3LG2 - chains A and B; structure by X-ray diffraction, 2.60 A resolution.

Chain A (and B):
Name: Uncharacterized protein YKR043C
Source organism: Saccharomyces cerevisiae
Notes: EC 3.1.3.11; chain B of this document is another copy of the same molecule, construct and numbering; everything in this record applies to it too
UniProtKB: P36136 (YK23_YEAST); numbering as in UniProt (aligned over 1-271)
Chain sequence (292 residues; each row starts with the number of its first residue; numbers below 1 keep their minus sign (Mse-20 is residue -20)):
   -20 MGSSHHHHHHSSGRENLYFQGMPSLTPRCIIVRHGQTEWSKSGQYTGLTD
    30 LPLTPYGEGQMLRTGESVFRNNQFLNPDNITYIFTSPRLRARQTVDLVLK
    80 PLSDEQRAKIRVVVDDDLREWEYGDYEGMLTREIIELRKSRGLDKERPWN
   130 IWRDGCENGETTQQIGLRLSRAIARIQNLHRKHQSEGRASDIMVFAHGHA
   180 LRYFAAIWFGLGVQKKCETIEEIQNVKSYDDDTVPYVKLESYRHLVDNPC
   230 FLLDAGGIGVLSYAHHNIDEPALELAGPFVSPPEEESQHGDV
Disordered / not traced: -20 to 2
Modified positions: Mse-20, Mse1 (selenomethionine); Mse40, Mse108, Mse172 (selenomethionine; parent Met)
Sequence notes: expression tag (-20 to 0)
Curated features (UniProtKB/Swiss-Prot):
  - active site: His13 (Tele-phosphohistidine intermediate), Glu99 (Proton donor/acceptor)
  - binding site (substrate): Arg12, Tyr24, Thr25, Arg69, Glu99 to Tyr102, Arg181, His244
  - site: His176 (Transition state stabilizer)
From the paper describing this entry:
  - binding site for phosphate ion: Arg12, His13, Arg69, Glu99, His176, Gly177, His178, Arg181, His244, His268
  - contacts within the chain: Glu99-Tyr102 (hydrogen bond), Ser65-His176 (hydrogen bond), Tyr102-His178 (hydrogen bond), His244-Glu249, His244-Asp270
  - mutagenesis - H244A, H268A: decreased catalytic activity on FBP
  - catalytic residues: His13, Glu99 (proposed by the authors, not directly observed)
  - mutagenesis - R12A, H13A, E99A, H176A: abolished catalytic activity
  - mutagenesis - T16A, Y24A, S65A, Y102A, H178A: decreased catalytic activity
  - mutagenesis - R181A (Km 1.4 mm): decreased binding to FBP

Chain A / chain B interface:
Residue-residue contacts (106; chain A residue first):
  Arg12(A) with Ser266(B), hydrogen bond (side chain-backbone)
  Gln15(A) with Glu264(B), hydrogen bond; Ser266(B)
  Ser19(A) with Ser266(B), hydrogen bond; Gln267(B)
  Lys20(A) with Glu263(B); Glu264(B), salt bridge; Glu265(B); Ser266(B), hydrogen bond (backbone-side chain)
  Gly22(A) with Gln267(B); His268(B)
  Gln23(A) with His268(B)
  Tyr24(A) with His268(B)
  Tyr35(A) with Pro261(B); Glu264(B)
  Gln39(A) with Phe258(B); Ser260(B)
  Arg42(A) with Phe258(B)
  Thr43(A) with Pro257(B); Phe258(B)
  Ser46(A) with Pro257(B)
  Arg49(A) with Arg49(B)
  Thr110(A) with His268(B); Gly269(B), hydrogen bond (side chain-backbone); Asp270(B); Val271(B)
  Ile114(A) with Val271(B)
  His178(A) with His268(B)
  Phe188(A) with Phe188(B), hydrophobic; Pro228(B); Cys229(B)
  Leu190(A) with Leu190(B), hydrophobic
  Pro228(A) with Phe188(B)
  Cys229(A) with Phe188(B); Pro250(B); Ala251(B); Leu252(B), hydrogen bond (backbone-backbone)
  Phe230(A) with Phe188(B), hydrophobic; Leu252(B)
  Leu231(A) with Tyr242(B); Leu252(B), hydrogen bond (backbone-backbone); Glu253(B); Leu254(B), hydrogen bond (backbone-backbone); Gln267(B)
  Leu232(A) with Leu254(B)
  Asp233(A) with Ser260(B), hydrogen bond; Glu265(B); Ser266(B), hydrogen bond (side chain-backbone)
  Ala234(A) with Ser266(B)
  Gly235(A) with Gly256(B)
  Gly236(A) with Leu254(B); Gly256(B)
  Ile237(A) with Leu254(B), hydrogen bond (backbone-backbone); Ala255(B), hydrogen bond (backbone-backbone); Gly256(B); Pro257(B)
  Gly238(A) with Leu254(B)
  Tyr242(A) with Leu231(B)
  Pro250(A) with Cys229(B)
  Ala251(A) with Cys229(B)
  Leu252(A) with Cys229(B), hydrogen bond (backbone-backbone); Phe230(B); Leu231(B), hydrogen bond (backbone-backbone)
  Glu253(A) with Leu231(B)
  Leu254(A) with Phe230(B), hydrophobic; Leu231(B), hydrogen bond (backbone-backbone); Leu232(B); Gly236(B); Ile237(B), hydrogen bond (backbone-backbone); Leu252(B), hydrophobic
  Ala255(A) with Ile237(B), hydrogen bond (backbone-backbone)
  Gly256(A) with Gly235(B); Gly236(B); Ile237(B)
  Pro257(A) with Thr43(B); Ser46(B); Ile237(B)
  Phe258(A) with Gln39(B); Arg42(B); Thr43(B)
  Ser260(A) with Gln39(B), hydrogen bond; Asp233(B), hydrogen bond
  Pro261(A) with Tyr35(B)
  Glu263(A) with Lys20(B)
  Glu264(A) with Gln15(B), hydrogen bond; Lys20(B), salt bridge; Tyr35(B)
  Glu265(A) with Lys20(B); Asp233(B)
  Ser266(A) with Arg12(B), hydrogen bond (backbone-side chain); Ser19(B), hydrogen bond; Asp233(B), hydrogen bond (backbone-side chain); Ala234(B)
  Gln267(A) with Ser19(B); Gly22(B); Leu231(B)
  His268(A) with Gly22(B); Gln23(B); Tyr24(B); Tyr102(B); Thr110(B); His178(B)
  Gly269(A) with Thr110(B), hydrogen bond (backbone-side chain)
  Asp270(A) with Thr110(B)
  Val271(A) with Thr110(B); Ile114(B)
Also at the interface, not in a pair above, chain A (55 interface residues in all): Tyr102, Pro127, Trp128, Arg181, Ala184
Also at the interface, not in a pair above, chain B (55 interface residues in all): Pro127, Trp128, Arg181, Gly238, Ser241
Interface features reported in the paper:
  - residue pairs: His268(A)-Tyr24(B), His268(B)-Tyr24(A)

In short:
Chain A and chain B each contribute 55 residues to their interface, with 24 hydrogen bonds and 2 salt bridges.
Polar pairs include Lys20(A)-Glu264(B), Arg12(A)-Ser266(B) and Gln15(A)-Glu264(B). The paper describes
contacts between His268(A) and Tyr24(B) and His268(B) and Tyr24(A). The paper reports catalytic residues
His13(A) and Glu99(A); T16A, Y24A and S65A of chain A, among others, reduce catalytic activity; 12
substitutions were tested in all.
Both chains are Uncharacterized protein YKR043C (Saccharomyces cerevisiae). Entry 3LG2 (A Ykr043C/
fructose-1,6-bisphosphate product complex following ligand soaking) was determined by X-ray diffraction (same
publication as 3F3K).
